Entry 8QCO (X-ray diffraction, 1.55 A resolution); this record covers chain A.

[Chain A]
Protein: 4-diphosphocytidyl-2-C-methyl-D-erythritol kinase
From: Escherichia coli
Reference sequence: B7LXC3 (ISPE_ECO8A); numbering as in UniProt (aligned over 1-283)
Sequence (283 residues; row label = number of the first residue in the row):
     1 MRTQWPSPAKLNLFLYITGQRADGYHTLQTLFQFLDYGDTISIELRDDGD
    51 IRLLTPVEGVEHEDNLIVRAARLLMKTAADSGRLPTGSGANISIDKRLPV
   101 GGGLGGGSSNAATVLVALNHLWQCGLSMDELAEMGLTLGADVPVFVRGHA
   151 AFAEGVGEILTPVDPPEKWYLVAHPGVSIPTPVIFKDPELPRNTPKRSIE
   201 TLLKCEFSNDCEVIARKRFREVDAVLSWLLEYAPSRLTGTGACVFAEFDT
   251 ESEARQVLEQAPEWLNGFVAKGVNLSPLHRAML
Sequence notes: conflict Val100 (Met in B7LXC3)
Curated features (UniProtKB/Swiss-Prot):
  - active site: Lys10, Asp141
  - binding site (ATP): Pro99, Gly101 to Ser109
Ligand contacts:
  - ADP (adenosine-5'-diphosphate): Val57, Val60, Asp64, Asn65, Leu66, Ile67, Lys96, Pro99, Val100, Gly101, Gly102, Gly103, Leu104, Gly105, Gly106, Gly107, Ser108, Asn110, Thr181, Gly241
  - QBI (N-[3-(4-azanyl-2-oxidanylidene-1H-pyrimidin-5-yl)prop-2-ynyl]cyclopentanesulfonamide): Lys10, Asn12, Leu15, Gly24, Tyr25, His26, Leu28, Thr30, Phe32, Ala140, Asp141, Val156, Gly157, Phe185, Gly239, Thr240
What the authors report for this chain:
  - binding site for QBI: Lys10, Asn12, Leu15, Tyr25, His26, Leu28, Phe32, Asp141, Phe185

[Summary]
Bound to chain A: ADP and compound QBI. Curated annotation (UniProt) lists active-site residues Lys10 and
Asp141 and 10 ATP-binding residues. The paper reports a binding site for QBI at Lys10, Asn12 and Leu15 among
others.
Chain A is 4-diphosphocytidyl-2-C-methyl-D-erythritol kinase (Escherichia coli); the structure, E.coli IspE in
complex with a ligand (3), was determined by X-ray diffraction together with 8QC7, 8QCC, 8QCN and 8CKH from
the same study.
